8FED - chains C and K of the 11 polymer chains in the assembly; structure by electron microscopy, 2.76 A resolution.

# Chain C
Protein: MCE-family protein MCE1c
Source organism: Mycolicibacterium smegmatis MC2 155
Reference sequence: I7G2J2 (I7G2J2_MYCS2); numbering as in UniProt (aligned over 1-524)
Amino-acid sequence (524 residues; row label = number of the first residue in the row):
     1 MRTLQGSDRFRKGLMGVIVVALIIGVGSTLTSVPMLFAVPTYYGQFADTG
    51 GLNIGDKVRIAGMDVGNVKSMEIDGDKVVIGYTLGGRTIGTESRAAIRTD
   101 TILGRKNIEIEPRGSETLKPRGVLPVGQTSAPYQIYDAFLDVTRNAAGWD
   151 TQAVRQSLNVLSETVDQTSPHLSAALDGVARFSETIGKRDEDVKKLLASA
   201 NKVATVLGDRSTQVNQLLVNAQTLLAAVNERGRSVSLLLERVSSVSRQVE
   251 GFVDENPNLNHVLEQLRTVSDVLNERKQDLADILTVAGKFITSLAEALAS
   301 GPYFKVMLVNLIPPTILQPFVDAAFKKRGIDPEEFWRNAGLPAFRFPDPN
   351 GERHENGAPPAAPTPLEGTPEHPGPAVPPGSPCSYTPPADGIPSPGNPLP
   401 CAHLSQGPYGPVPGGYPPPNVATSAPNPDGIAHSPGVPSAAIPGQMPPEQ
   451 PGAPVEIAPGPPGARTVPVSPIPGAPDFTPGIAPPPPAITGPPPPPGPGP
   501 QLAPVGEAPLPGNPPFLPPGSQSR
Disordered / not traced: 311-524

# Chain K
Protein: Transmembrane protein
Source organism: Mycolicibacterium smegmatis MC2 155
Reference sequence: A0QWR2 (A0QWR2_MYCS2); residues 1-191 here = UniProt positions 1-191
Amino-acid sequence (191 residues; numbered 1 to 191; the number before each row is that of its first residue):
     1 MSKWLLRGVVFATAMVIVRLLQGALVNASPGNAIWFSTGLLVLYAIGVAV
    51 WGVLDGRGDARSNPDPDRRADLAMTWLLAGLAAGILSGAVSWFIGLFYKS
   101 IYTESLLNEITTFAAFTALLTFLVAVAGVTIGRWTIDRKAPPVTRTRHGL
   151 AADDDRADTDVFAAVSANGAQEHTDTTQTTPLENPDQPRQS
Disordered / not traced: 1, 143-191

# Chain C / chain K interface
Residue-residue contacts (43; chain C residue first):
  Arg-11(C) with Asp-71(K), salt bridge; Met-74(K)
  Lys-12(C) with Asp-71(K), salt bridge
  Met-15(C) with Asp-71(K); Ala-73(K); Met-74(K); Leu-77(K), hydrophobic
  Val-19(C) with Phe-122(K), hydrophobic
  Leu-22(C) with Ala-115(K); Ala-118(K), hydrophobic; Leu-119(K)
  Ile-23(C) with Leu-119(K), hydrophobic
  Val-26(C) with Ala-115(K); Phe-116(K), hydrophobic; Leu-119(K), hydrophobic
  Thr-29(C) with Thr-112(K)
  Ser-32(C) with Phe-113(K)
  Val-33(C) with Phe-113(K), hydrophobic; Phe-116(K), hydrophobic
  Pro-34(C) with Arg-19(K); Gln-22(K), hydrogen bond (backbone-side chain); Tyr-102(K); Phe-113(K)
  Met-35(C) with Met-15(K), hydrophobic; Arg-19(K), hydrogen bond; Gln-22(K); Ser-37(K), hydrogen bond (backbone-side chain); Phe-113(K); Phe-116(K), hydrophobic; Thr-117(K)
  Leu-36(C) with Ile-34(K); Ser-37(K), hydrogen bond (backbone-side chain); Leu-41(K), hydrophobic
  Ala-38(C) with Gln-22(K); Val-26(K); Ala-33(K)
  Val-39(C) with Tyr-102(K)
  Pro-40(C) with Val-26(K); Pro-30(K), hydrophobic; Tyr-102(K)
  Gly-86(C) with Pro-30(K); Gly-31(K)
  Arg-121(C) with Lys-99(K)
Other interface residues (no listed pair), chain C (21 interface residues in all): Ile-18, Phe-37, Pro-120
Other interface residues (no listed pair), chain K (28 interface residues in all): Asn-27, Thr-38, Leu-81, Glu-109

# Summary
21 residues of chain C face 28 of chain K across their interface; the contacts include 4 hydrogen bonds and 2
salt bridges. Polar contacts include Arg-11(C)/Asp-71(K), Lys-12(C)/Asp-71(K) and Pro-34(C)/Gln-22(K).
Chain C is MCE-family protein MCE1c and chain K is Transmembrane protein, both from Mycolicibacterium
smegmatis MC2 155; the structure, Structure of Mce1-LucB complex from Mycobacterium smegmatis (Map1), was
determined by electron microscopy together with 8FEE and 8FEF from the same study.
